PDB entry 7CRW | electron microscopy, 3.18 A resolution | chains B and C of the 4 polymer chains in the assembly

# Chain B
Protein: NLR family protein 1
From: Rattus norvegicus
UniProtKB: D9I2G3 (D9I2G3_RAT); residues 1-1218 here = UniProt positions 1-1218
Amino-acid sequence (1218 residues; numbered 1 to 1218; the number before each row is that of its first residue):
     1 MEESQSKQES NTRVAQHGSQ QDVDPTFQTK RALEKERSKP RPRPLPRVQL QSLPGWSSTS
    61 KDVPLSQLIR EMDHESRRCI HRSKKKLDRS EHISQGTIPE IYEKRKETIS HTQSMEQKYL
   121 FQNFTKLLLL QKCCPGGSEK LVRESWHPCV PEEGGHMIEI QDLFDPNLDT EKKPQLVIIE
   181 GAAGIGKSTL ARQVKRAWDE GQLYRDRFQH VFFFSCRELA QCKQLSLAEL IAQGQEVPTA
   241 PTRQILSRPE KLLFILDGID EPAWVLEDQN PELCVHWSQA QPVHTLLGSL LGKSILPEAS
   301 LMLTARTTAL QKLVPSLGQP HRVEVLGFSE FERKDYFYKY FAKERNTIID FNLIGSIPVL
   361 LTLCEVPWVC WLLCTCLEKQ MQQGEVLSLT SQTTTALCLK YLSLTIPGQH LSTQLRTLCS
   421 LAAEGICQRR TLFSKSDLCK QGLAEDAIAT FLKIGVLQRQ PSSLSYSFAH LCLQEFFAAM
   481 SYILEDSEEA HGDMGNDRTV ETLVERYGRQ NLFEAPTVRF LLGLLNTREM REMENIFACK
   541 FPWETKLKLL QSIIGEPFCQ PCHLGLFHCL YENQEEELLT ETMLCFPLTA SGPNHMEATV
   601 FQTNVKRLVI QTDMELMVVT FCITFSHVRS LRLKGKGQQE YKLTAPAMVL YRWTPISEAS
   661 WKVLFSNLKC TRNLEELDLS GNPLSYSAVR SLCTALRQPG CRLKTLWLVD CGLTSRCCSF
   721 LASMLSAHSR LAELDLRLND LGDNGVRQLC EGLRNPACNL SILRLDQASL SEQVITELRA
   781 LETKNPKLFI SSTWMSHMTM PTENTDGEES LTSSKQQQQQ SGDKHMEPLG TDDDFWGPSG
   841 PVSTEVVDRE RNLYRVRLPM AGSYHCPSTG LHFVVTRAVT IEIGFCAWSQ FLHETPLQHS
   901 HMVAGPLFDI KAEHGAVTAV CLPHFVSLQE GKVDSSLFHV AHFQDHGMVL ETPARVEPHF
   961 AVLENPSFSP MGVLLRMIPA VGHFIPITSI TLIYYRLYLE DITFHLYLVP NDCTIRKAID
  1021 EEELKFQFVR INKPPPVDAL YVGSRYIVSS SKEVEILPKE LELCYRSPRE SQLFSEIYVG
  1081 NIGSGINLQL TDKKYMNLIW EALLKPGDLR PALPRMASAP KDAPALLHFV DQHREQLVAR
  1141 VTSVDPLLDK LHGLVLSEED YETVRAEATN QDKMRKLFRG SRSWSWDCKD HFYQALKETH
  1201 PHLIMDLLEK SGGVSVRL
Unresolved in the structure: 1-975, 1110-1218
Curated features (UniProtKB/Swiss-Prot):
  - binding site (ATP): Gly181 to Ser188
  - site: His942 (Trigger for autolytic processing), Phe968, Ser969 (Cleavage)
What the authors report for this chain:
  - catalytic residues: His942
  - mutagenesis - S969A: unchanged binding to rDPP9
  - self-association interface (contacts with another copy of this molecule): Asn1032, Pro1034, Pro1035, Val1037
  - mutagenesis - S969A: unchanged binding to Dipeptidyl peptidase 9 (chain C)

# Chain C
Protein: Dipeptidyl peptidase 9
From: Rattus norvegicus
UniProtKB: M0R781 (M0R781_RAT); residue numbers follow UniProt; this construct covers 1-862
Amino-acid sequence (862 residues; numbered 1 to 862; the number before each row is that of its first residue):
     1 MSGGVSPVEQ VAAGDMDDTA ARFCVQKHSW DGLRNIIHGS RKSSGLIVSK APHDFQFVQK
    61 PDESGPHSHR LYYLGMPYGS RENSLLYSEI PKKVRKEALL LLSWKQMLDH FQATPHHGVY
   121 SREEELLRER KRLGVFGITS YDFHSESGLF LFQASNSLFH CRDGGKNGFM VSPMKPLEIK
   181 TQCSGPRMDP KICPADPAFF SFINNNDLWV ANIETGEERR LTFCHQGSAS VLDNPKSAGV
   241 ATFVIQEEFD RFTGCWWCPT ASWEGSGGLK TLRILYEEVD ESEVEVIHVP SPALEERKTD
   301 SYRYPRTGSK NPKIALKLAE LQTDHQGKIV SSCEKELVQP FSSLFPKVEY IARAGWTRDG
   361 RYAWAMFLDR PQQRLQLVLL PPALFIPTLE SEAQWQEAAR AIPKNVQPFI IYEEVTNVWI
   421 NVHDIFHPFP QAEGQQDFCF LRANECKTGF CHLYRVTVDL KTNDYDWTEP LSPAEDEFKC
   481 PIKEEVALTS GEWEVLSRHG SKIWVNEQTK LVYFQGTKDT PLEHHLYVVS YESAGEIVRL
   541 TTPGFSHSCS MSQNFDMFVS HYSSVSTPPC VHVYKLSGPD DDPLHKQPRF WASMMEAASC
   601 PPDYVPPEIF HFHTRADVQL YGMIYKPHTL QPGRKHPTVL FVYGGPQVQL VNNSFKGIKY
   661 LRLNTLASLG YAVVVIDGRG SCQRGLHFEG ALKNQMGQVE IEDQVEGLQY VAEKYGFIDL
   721 SRVAIHGWSY GGFLSLMGLI HKPQVFKVAI AGAPVTVWMA YDTGYTERYM DVPENNQQGY
   781 EAGSVALHVE KLPNEPNRLL ILHGFLDENV HFFHTNFLVS QLIRAGKPYQ LQIYPNERHS
   841 IRCRESGEHY EVTLLHFLQE HL
Unresolved in the structure: 1-20, 45-49, 63-64, 116-135, 228-230, 264-268
What the authors report for this chain:
  - mutagenesis - S729A: unchanged binding to rNLRP1 FIIND-CARD fragment
  - catalytic residues: Ser729 (proposed by the authors, not directly observed)
  - mutagenesis - S729A: unchanged binding to NLR family protein 1 (chain B)

# Chain B / chain C interface
Pairs across the interface (4):
  Lys1094(B) - Glu790(C)
  Lys1094(B) - Arg824(C)  hydrogen bond (side chain-backbone)
  Tyr1095(B) - Ala825(C)
  Met1096(B) - Glu790(C)
Also at the interface, not in a pair above, chain B (4 interface residues in all): Lys1093
Also at the interface, not in a pair above, chain C (4 interface residues in all): Gly826

# Overview
The chain B/chain C interface involves 4 residues from each chain, with 1 hydrogen bond. The hydrogen-bonded
pair is Lys1094(B)-Arg824(C). From UniProt: 8 ATP-binding residues on chain B. The paper reports catalytic
residues His942(B) and Ser729(C); S969A of chain B leaves binding to rDPP9 unchanged.
Chain B is NLR family protein 1 and chain C is Dipeptidyl peptidase 9, both from Rattus norvegicus; the
structure, Cryo-EM structure of rNLRP1-rDPP9 complex, was determined by electron microscopy, deposited
together with 7CRV.
